9NHI - chains B and E of the 8 polymer chains in the assembly; structure by electron microscopy, 3.10 A resolution.

# Chain B (and E)
Name: AMC016 v4.2 gp41
From: Human immunodeficiency virus 1
Notes: chain E of this document is another copy of the same molecule, construct and numbering; everything in this record applies to it too
Chain sequence (153 residues; row label = number of the first residue in the row):
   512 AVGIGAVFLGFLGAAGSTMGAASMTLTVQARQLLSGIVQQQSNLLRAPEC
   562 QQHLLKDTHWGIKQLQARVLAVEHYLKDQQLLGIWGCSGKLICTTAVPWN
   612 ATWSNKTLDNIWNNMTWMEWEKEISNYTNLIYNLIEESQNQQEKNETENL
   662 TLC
Disordered / not traced: 512-520, 548-571 (chain E: 512-520, 547-570)
Disulfide bonds: Cys598-Cys604
Glycans and other covalent adducts: N-acetylglucosamine (NAG) linked to Asn611, Asn616, Asn637
Small-molecule neighbours: N-acetylglucosamine (NAG; 2-acetamido-2-deoxy-beta-D-glucopyranose): Gly524, Gly527, Ser528

# Interface between chain B and chain E
Residue-residue contacts (23):
  Ile573(B) - Ile573(E)  hydrophobic
  Leu576(B) - Leu576(E)  hydrophobic
  Gln577(B) - Leu576(E)
  Val580(B) - Arg579(E)
  Val580(B) - Val580(E)  hydrophobic
  Leu581(B) - Arg579(E)
  Glu584(B) - Leu545(E)
  Glu584(B) - Arg579(E)  salt bridge
  Leu587(B) - Leu545(E)  hydrophobic
  Leu587(B) - Val583(E)  hydrophobic
  Leu587(B) - Leu587(E)  hydrophobic
  Lys588(B) - Leu545(E)
  Lys588(B) - Ser546(E)
  Gln591(B) - Gln543(E)
  Gln591(B) - Leu544(E)
  Gln591(B) - Leu545(E)  hydrogen bond (side chain-backbone)
  Gln591(B) - Ser546(E)
  Gln591(B) - Tyr586(E)
  Ile595(B) - Gln543(E)
  Glu647(B) - Gln540(E)  hydrogen bond
  Asn651(B) - Gln540(E)
  Glu654(B) - Leu602(E)
  Thr658(B) - Ile603(E)
Also at the interface, not in a pair above, chain B (15 interface residues in all): Val583

# In short
15 residues of chain B face 14 of chain E across their interface; the contacts include 2 hydrogen bonds and 1
salt bridge. Among the polar pairs are Glu584(B)-Arg579(E), Gln591(B)-Leu545(E) and Glu647(B)-Gln540(E). Chain
B binds N-acetylglucosamine. Covalently linked N-acetylglucosamine: at Asn611(B), Asn616(B) and Asn637(B).
Chain B and chain E are both AMC016 v4.2 gp41 (Human immunodeficiency virus 1); the structure, AMC016 v4.2 in
complex with Base-C pAb isolated from animal RQk18 at week 43, was determined by electron microscopy,
deposited together with 9NHH, 9NHJ, 9NHK, 9NHL, 9NHM, 9NHN, 9NHO and 9NI9.
